8DR6 - chains C and F of the 11 polymer chains in the assembly; structure by electron microscopy, 2.39 A resolution.

[Chain C]
Molecule: Replication factor C subunit 3
Source organism: Saccharomyces cerevisiae
UniProt: P38629 (RFC3_YEAST); residue numbers follow UniProt; this construct covers 1-340
Amino-acid sequence (340 residues; each row starts with the number of its first residue):
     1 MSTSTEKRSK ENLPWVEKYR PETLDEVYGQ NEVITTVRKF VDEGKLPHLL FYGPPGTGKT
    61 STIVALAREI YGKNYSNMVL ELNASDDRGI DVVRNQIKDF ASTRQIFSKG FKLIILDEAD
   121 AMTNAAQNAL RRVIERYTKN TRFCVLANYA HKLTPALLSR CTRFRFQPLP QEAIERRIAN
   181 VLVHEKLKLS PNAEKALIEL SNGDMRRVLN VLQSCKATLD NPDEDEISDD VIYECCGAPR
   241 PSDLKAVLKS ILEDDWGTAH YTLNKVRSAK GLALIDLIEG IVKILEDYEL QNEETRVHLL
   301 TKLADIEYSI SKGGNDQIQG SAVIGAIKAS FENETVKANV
Disordered / not traced: 1-6, 337-340
Ion coordination: Mg2+: Thr60 (together with ATP-gamma-S)
Ligand contacts:
  - ATP-gamma-S (AGS; phosphothiophosphoric acid-adenylate ester), molecule 1: Val16, Tyr19, Arg20, Pro21, Glu26, Val27, Tyr28, Pro54, Pro55, Gly56, Thr57, Gly58, Lys59, Thr60, Ser61, Asn148, Leu169, Arg177, Met205, Arg206, Leu209
  - ATP-gamma-S (AGS), molecule 2: Arg131, Glu135, Ala156, Arg160

[Chain F]
Molecule: Proliferating cell nuclear antigen
Source organism: Saccharomyces cerevisiae
UniProt: P15873 (PCNA_YEAST); residues 1-258 here = UniProt positions 1-258
Amino-acid sequence (277 residues; numbered -18 to 258; the number before each row is that of its first residue; numbers below 1 keep their minus sign (Met-18 is residue -18)):
   -18 MGSSHHHHHH SSGLVPRASM LEAKFEEASL FKRIIDGFKD CVQLVNFQCK EDGIIAQAVD
    42 DSRVLLVSLE IGVEAFQEYR CDHPVTLGMD LTSLSKILRC GNNTDTLTLI ADNTPDSIIL
   102 LFEDTKKDRI AEYSLKLMDI DADFLKIEEL QYDSTLSLPS SEFSKIVRDL SQLSDSINIM
   162 ITKETIKFVA DGDIGSGSVI IKPFVDMEHP ETSIKLEMDQ PVDLTFGAKY LLDIIKGSSL
   222 SDRVGIRLSS EAPALFQFDL KSGFLQFFLA PKFNDEE
Disordered / not traced: -18 to -2, 257-258
Sequence notes: expression tag (-18 to 0)

[Interface between chain C and chain F]
Contacting residue pairs (36):
  Lys7(C) with Asp120(F); Asp122(F), salt bridge
  Asn74(C) with Asp124(F); Leu126(F)
  Ser76(C) with Arg44(F), hydrogen bond (backbone-side chain)
  Asn77(C) with Val40(F); Arg44(F); Asp124(F); Leu126(F)
  Leu80(C) with Asp42(F)
  Asn95(C) with Lys210(F)
  Gln96(C) with Asp42(F)
  Asp99(C) with Val45(F); Lys210(F), salt bridge; Tyr211(F), hydrogen bond
  Phe100(C) with Ser43(F); Arg44(F)
  Ser102(C) with Lys253(F), hydrogen bond; Phe254(F), hydrogen bond (backbone-backbone)
  Thr103(C) with Val45(F); Ala251(F); Pro252(F); Lys253(F); Phe254(F)
  Arg104(C) with Ala251(F); Pro252(F), hydrogen bond (backbone-backbone); Phe254(F)
  Ile106(C) with Arg44(F); Val45(F); Leu46(F); Pro234(F); Ala251(F), hydrophobic
  Phe107(C) with Leu126(F), hydrophobic
  Lys109(C) with Glu232(F), salt bridge
  Asn140(C) with Phe254(F); Asp256(F)
Also at the interface, not in a pair above, chain C (21 interface residues in all): Val79, Ala101, Gln105, Lys112, Lys139
Also at the interface, not in a pair above, chain F (21 interface residues in all): Leu47, Asn255

[Summary]
The chain C/chain F interface involves 21 residues from each chain; the contacts include 5 hydrogen bonds and
3 salt bridges. Polar contacts include Lys7(C)-Asp122(F), Asp99(C)-Lys210(F) and Lys109(C)-Glu232(F). Ligands
of chain C: ATP-gamma-S.
Here chain C is Replication factor C subunit 3 and chain F is Proliferating cell nuclear antigen, both from
Saccharomyces cerevisiae. Entry 8DR6 (Closed state of RFC:PCNA bound to a nicked dsDNA) was determined by
electron microscopy (same publication as 8DQW, 8DQX, 8DQZ, 8DR0, 8DR1, 8DR3 and 3 further entries).
